Entry 2XNX (X-ray diffraction, 3.30 A resolution); this record covers chains K and L of the 14 polymer chains in the assembly.

# Chain K
Name: Fibrinogen beta chain
Source organism: Homo sapiens
Notes: fragment: fragment d, residues 164-491
Reference sequence: P02675 (FIBB_HUMAN); residues 134-461 here correspond to UniProt positions 164-491 (UniProt number = residue number + 30)
Sequence (328 residues; numbered 134 to 461; the number before each row is that of its first residue):
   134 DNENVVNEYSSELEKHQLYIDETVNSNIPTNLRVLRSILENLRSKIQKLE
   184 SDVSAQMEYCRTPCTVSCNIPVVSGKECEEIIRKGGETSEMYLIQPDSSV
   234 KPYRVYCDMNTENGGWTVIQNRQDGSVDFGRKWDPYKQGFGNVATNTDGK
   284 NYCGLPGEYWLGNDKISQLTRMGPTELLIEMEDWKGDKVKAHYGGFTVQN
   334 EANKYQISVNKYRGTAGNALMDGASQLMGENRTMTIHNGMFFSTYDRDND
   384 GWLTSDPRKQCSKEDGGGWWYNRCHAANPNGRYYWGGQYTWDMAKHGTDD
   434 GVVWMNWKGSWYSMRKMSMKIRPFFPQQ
Unresolved in the structure: 134-150, 460-461
Disulfide bonds: Cys-201/Cys-286, Cys-211/Cys-240, Cys-394/Cys-407
Curated features (UniProtKB/Swiss-Prot):
  - glycosylation: Asn-364 (N-linked (GlcNAc...) asparagine)

# Chain L
Name: Fibrinogen gamma chain
Source organism: Homo sapiens
Notes: fragment: fragment d, residues 114-432
Reference sequence: P02679 (FIBG_HUMAN); residues 88-406 here correspond to UniProt positions 114-432 (UniProt number = residue number + 26)
Sequence (319 residues; row label = number of the first residue in the row):
    88 KMLEEIMKYEASILTHDSSIRYLQEIYNSNNQKIVNLKEKVAQLEAQCQE
   138 PCKDTVQIHDITGKDCQDIANKGAKQSGLYFIKPLKANQQFLVYCEIDGS
   188 GNGWTVFQKRLDGSVDFKKNWIQYKEGFGHLSPTGTTEFWLGNEKIHLIS
   238 TQSAIPYALRVELEDWNGRTSTADYAMFKVGPEADKYRLTYAYFAGGDAG
   288 DAFDGFDFGDDPSDKFFTSHNGMQFSTWDNDNDKFEGNCAEQDGSGWWMN
   338 KCHAGHLNGVYYQGGTYSKASTPNGYDNGIIWATWKTRWYSMKKTTMKII
   388 PFNRLTIGEGQQHHLGGAK
Unresolved in the structure: 88, 394-406
Disulfide bonds: Cys-153/Cys-182, Cys-326/Cys-339
Curated features (UniProtKB/Swiss-Prot):
  - region: Thr-374 to Glu-396 (Gamma-chain polymerization, binding amino end of another fibrin alpha chain), Gly-397 to Lys-406 (Platelet aggregation and Staphylococcus clumping)
  - binding site (Ca(2+)): Asp-318, Asp-320, Phe-322, Gly-324
  - glycosylation: Asn-308 (N-linked (GlcNAc...) asparagine)
  - cross-link: Gln-398 (Isoglutamyl lysine isopeptide (Gln-Lys) (interchain with K-432)), Lys-406 (Isoglutamyl lysine isopeptide (Lys-Gln) (interchain with Q-424))

# Chain K / chain L interface
Disulfides between the chains: Cys-197(K)/Cys-139(L)
Pairs across the interface (79):
  Glu-155(K) with Tyr-96(L)
  Asn-158(K) with Ser-99(L); Ile-100(L)
  Ile-161(K) with His-103(L)
  Leu-165(K) with Ile-107(L), hydrophobic; Leu-110(L), hydrophobic
  Leu-168(K) with Leu-110(L)
  Arg-169(K) with Tyr-109(L), hydrogen bond; Leu-110(L)
  Leu-172(K) with Leu-110(L); Ile-113(L), hydrophobic; Tyr-114(L); Asn-117(L), hydrogen bond (backbone-side chain)
  Glu-173(K) with Ile-113(L)
  Leu-175(K) with Asn-117(L)
  Arg-176(K) with Ile-113(L); Ser-116(L), hydrogen bond; Asn-117(L), hydrogen bond
  Ile-179(K) with Lys-120(L); Ile-121(L), hydrophobic
  Leu-182(K) with Leu-124(L), hydrophobic
  Glu-183(K) with Leu-124(L); Lys-127(L), salt bridge
  Gln-189(K) with Leu-131(L)
  Met-190(K) with Lys-127(L); Gln-130(L); Leu-131(L), hydrophobic
  Cys-193(K) with Gln-134(L), hydrogen bond (backbone-side chain)
  Cys-197(K) with Cys-139(L), disulfide; Lys-140(L), hydrogen bond (backbone-backbone)
  Thr-198(K) with Lys-140(L)
  Val-199(K) with Cys-139(L), hydrophobic; Lys-140(L), hydrogen bond (backbone-backbone); Asp-141(L); Thr-142(L), hydrogen bond (backbone-backbone)
  Ser-200(K) with Asp-141(L); Thr-142(L), hydrogen bond
  Cys-201(K) with Asp-141(L), hydrogen bond (backbone-side chain); Val-143(L)
  Asn-202(K) with Val-143(L); His-217(L); Ser-219(L); Pro-220(L)
  Ile-203(K) with Leu-179(L), hydrophobic; His-217(L); Leu-218(L), hydrogen bond (backbone-backbone)
  Pro-204(K) with Gly-216(L); His-217(L)
  Val-205(K) with Phe-215(L); Gly-216(L), hydrogen bond (backbone-backbone); His-217(L); Trp-227(L); Leu-228(L); Lys-232(L)
  Arg-216(K) with Ile-209(L)
  Lys-217(K) with Glu-213(L)
  Gly-218(K) with Gln-210(L), hydrogen bond (backbone-side chain)
  Glu-220(K) with Gln-210(L)
  Glu-223(K) with His-217(L), salt bridge
  Leu-226(K) with Phe-168(L), hydrophobic; Leu-179(L), hydrophobic
  Gln-228(K) with Gln-176(L); Gln-177(L)
  Asp-230(K) with Gln-176(L)
  Ser-231(K) with Gln-176(L)
  Pro-235(K) with Phe-168(L), hydrophobic; Gln-177(L)
  Arg-237(K) with Val-143(L); Gln-144(L); Ile-145(L)
  Asp-261(K) with Glu-132(L); Cys-135(L); Gln-136(L), hydrogen bond
  Arg-264(K) with Gln-136(L), hydrogen bond (side chain-backbone)
  Gly-274(K) with Pro-138(L)
  Asn-275(K) with Pro-138(L); Cys-139(L), hydrogen bond (side chain-backbone)
  Tyr-285(K) with His-217(L)
  Asp-398(K) with Glu-132(L)
Also at the interface, not in a pair above, chain K (47 interface residues in all): Pro-162, Val-186, Pro-196, Val-206, Lys-209
Also at the interface, not in a pair above, chain L (51 interface residues in all): Val-128, Leu-166, Lys-206, Gly-214, Thr-224, Phe-226

# Overview
47 residues of chain K and 51 residues of chain L are in contact, with 1 disulfide bond, 16 hydrogen bonds and
2 salt bridges. Polar pairs include Glu-183(K)/Lys-127(L), Glu-223(K)/His-217(L) and Arg-169(K)/Tyr-109(L).
Curated annotation (UniProt) lists 4 Ca2+-binding residues on chain L.
Chain K is Fibrinogen beta chain and chain L is Fibrinogen gamma chain, both from Homo sapiens; the structure,
BC1 fragment of streptococcal M1 protein in complex with human fibrinogen, was determined by X-ray diffraction
(same publication as 2XNY).
